PDB entry 7QHP | X-ray diffraction, 1.82 A resolution | chains B and T of the 3 polymer chains in the assembly

Chain B:
Molecule: Murine MHC class II I-A beta g7
From: Mus musculus
Amino-acid sequence (230 residues; row label = number of the first residue in the row; numbers below 1 keep their minus sign (Leu-25 is residue -25)):
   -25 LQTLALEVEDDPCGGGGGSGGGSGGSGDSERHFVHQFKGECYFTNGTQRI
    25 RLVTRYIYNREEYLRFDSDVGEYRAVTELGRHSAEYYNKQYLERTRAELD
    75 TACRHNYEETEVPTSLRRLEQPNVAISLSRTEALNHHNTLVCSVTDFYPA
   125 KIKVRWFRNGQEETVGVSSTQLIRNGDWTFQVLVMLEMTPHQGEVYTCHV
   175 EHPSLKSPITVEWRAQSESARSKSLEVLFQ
Not modelled in the structure: -25 to 3, 167, 190-204
Cystine bridges: Cys15-Cys77, Cys116-Cys172
Bound ions: Na+: Lys127, His173
Reported in the primary citation:
  - conformationally variable residues (side-chain flip): Arg68

Chain T:
Molecule: Insulin-1
From: Mus musculus
Reference sequence: P01325 (INS1_MOUSE); residues -1 to 11 here correspond to UniProt positions 75-87 (UniProt number = residue number + 76)
Amino-acid sequence (13 residues; numbered -1 to 11; the number before each row is that of its first residue; numbers below 1 keep their minus sign (Leu-1 is residue -1)):
    -1 LQTLALEVEDDPC
Sequence notes: conflict Glu7 (Ala83 in P01325), Asp8 (Arg84 in P01325), Asp9 (Gln85 in P01325), Pro10 (Lys86 in P01325), Cys11 (Arg87 in P01325)

Interface between chain B and chain T:
Pairs across the interface (31; chain B residue first):
  Phe11(B) with Leu4(T); Glu5(T); Val6(T), hydrophobic
  Gly13(B) with Leu4(T)
  Glu14(B) with Leu4(T)
  Cys15(B) with Leu4(T), hydrophobic
  Leu26(B) with Leu4(T), hydrophobic
  Tyr30(B) with Glu5(T); Val6(T); Glu7(T), hydrogen bond (side chain-backbone)
  Ser57(B) with Asp9(T), hydrogen bond
  Tyr60(B) with Asp8(T); Pro10(T), hydrophobic
  Tyr61(B) with Glu7(T), hydrogen bond (side chain-backbone); Asp8(T); Asp9(T), hydrogen bond (side chain-backbone)
  Tyr65(B) with Glu7(T); Asp8(T), hydrogen bond (side chain-backbone)
  Arg68(B) with Glu5(T); Glu7(T), salt bridge
  Glu72(B) with Leu4(T); Glu5(T), hydrogen bond (side chain-backbone)
  Thr75(B) with Leu2(T)
  Ala76(B) with Leu4(T), hydrophobic
  His79(B) with Gln0(T), hydrogen bond (side chain-backbone); Leu2(T)
  Asn80(B) with Thr1(T), hydrogen bond; Leu2(T), hydrogen bond (side chain-backbone)
  Glu83(B) with Leu-1(T)
  Thr84(B) with Gln0(T); Thr1(T)
Interface residues without a listed pair, chain B (21 interface residues in all): Tyr37, Tyr47, Pro87
Interface residues without a listed pair, chain T (12 interface residues in all): Ala3
From the paper, about this interface:
  - specific contacts: Arg68(B)-Glu7(T) (salt bridge)

In short:
21 residues of chain B face 12 of chain T across their interface, with 9 hydrogen bonds and 1 salt bridge.
Among the polar pairs are Arg68(B)-Glu7(T), Tyr30(B)-Glu7(T) and Ser57(B)-Asp9(T). The paper describes a salt
bridge between Arg68(B) and Glu7(T). Lys127(B) and His173(B) form the Na+ site. The paper reports
conformational variability at Arg68(B).
Here chain B is Murine MHC class II I-A beta g7 and chain T is Insulin-1, both from Mus musculus. Entry 7QHP
(Structure of I-Ag7 with a bound hybrid insulin peptide) was determined by X-ray diffraction, deposited
together with 7Z50.
